7Z76 - chains B and C of the 4 polymer chains in the assembly; structure by X-ray diffraction, 1.32 A resolution.

== Chain B ==
Name: Elongin-C
Source organism: Homo sapiens
UniProt: Q15369 (ELOC_HUMAN); residue numbers follow UniProt; this construct covers 17-112
Amino-acid sequence (97 residues; row label = number of the first residue in the row):
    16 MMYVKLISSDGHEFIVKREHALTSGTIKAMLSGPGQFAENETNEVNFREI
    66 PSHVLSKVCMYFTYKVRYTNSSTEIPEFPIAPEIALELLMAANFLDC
Not modelled in the structure: 16, 48-54
Construct notes: initiating methionine (16)

== Chain C ==
Name: von Hippel-Lindau disease tumor suppressor
Source organism: Homo sapiens
UniProt: P40337 (VHL_HUMAN); residue numbers follow UniProt; this construct covers 54-213
Amino-acid sequence (162 residues; each row starts with the number of its first residue):
    52 GSMEAGRPRPVLRSVNSREPSQVIFCNRSPRVVLPVWLNFDGEPQPYPTL
   102 PPGTGRRIHSYRGHLWLFRDAGTHDGLLVNQTELFVPSLNVDGQPIFANI
   152 TLPVYTLKERCLQVVRSLVKPENYRRLDIVRSLYEDLEDHPNVQKDLERL
   202 TQERIAHQRMGD
Not modelled in the structure: 52-59, 203-213
Construct notes: expression tag (52-53)
Ligand contacts: IFJ ((2S,4R)-N-[(1R)-2-[(2R)-1-[4-(4-bromanyl-7-cyclopentyl-5-oxidanylidene-benzimidazolo[1,2-a]quinazolin-9-yl)piperidin-1-yl]propan-2-yl]oxy-1-[4-(4-methyl-1,3-thiazol-5-yl)phenyl]ethyl]-1-[(2S)-2-[[1-(dimethylamino)cyclopropyl]carbonylamino]-3,3-dimethyl-butanoyl]-4-oxidanyl-pyrrolidine-2-carboxamide): N67, R69, F76, P86, W88, F91, Y98, P99, L101, R107, I109, H110, S111, Y112, H115, W117
UniProt features mapped onto this chain:
  - region: T157 to V166 (Interaction with Elongin BC complex)
  - natural variant: L63 (L63P: In PCC), R64 (R64P: In PCC), S65 (S65A: In PCC; S65L: In VHLD; S65W: In VHLD), V66 to Q73 (deletion: In VHLD), S68 (S68W: In PCC and VHLD), E70 (E70K: In VHLD), V74 (V74G: In VHLD), I75 (deletion: In VHLD), F76 (F76I: In VHLD; F76L: In VHLD; F76S: In VHLD; deletion: In VHLD), N78 (N78H: In VHLD; N78S: In VHLD; N78T: In VHLD), R79 (R79P: In VHLD), S80 (S80I: In VHLD; S80N: In PCC and VHLD; S80R: In VHLD), 64 further natural variant entries in UniProt
  - mutagenesis: Y98 (Y98N: No interaction with HIF1A. No HIF1A degradation)

== Interface between chain B and chain C ==
Pairs across the interface (43; chain B residue first):
  Y76(B) with Y156(C), hydrogen bond (side chain-backbone); T157(C); L158(C), hydrogen bond (side chain-backbone)
  K80(B) with V155(C)
  Y83(B) with V155(C)
  T84(B) with V155(C)
  N85(B) with Q132(C)
  S86(B) with Q132(C)
  S87(B) with Q132(C)
  E89(B) with R79(C)
  I90(B) with L153(C); V155(C), hydrophobic
  P91(B) with L153(C)
  E92(B) with P81(C); R82(C), salt bridge; L153(C); R161(C), salt bridge
  F93(B) with L158(C), hydrophobic; R161(C), hydrogen bond (backbone-side chain)
  I95(B) with R161(C); C162(C), hydrophobic; V165(C)
  P97(B) with L169(C), hydrophobic
  A100(B) with V166(C), hydrophobic
  L101(B) with V166(C), hydrophobic; L178(C), hydrophobic
  L103(B) with L158(C), hydrophobic; C162(C), hydrophobic
  L104(B) with K159(C); C162(C); L163(C), hydrophobic; L184(C), hydrophobic
  M105(B) with I180(C), hydrophobic; V181(C); L184(C), hydrophobic
  A107(B) with L158(C), hydrophobic; K159(C)
  N108(B) with K159(C), hydrogen bond; V181(C); L184(C)
  C112(B) with T157(C); L158(C), hydrogen bond (backbone-backbone); K159(C), hydrogen bond (backbone-backbone)
Interface residues without a listed pair, chain B (24 interface residues in all): V73, Y79
Interface residues without a listed pair, chain C (25 interface residues in all): S80, P154, Q164, S183, D187

== Summary ==
Chain B and chain C form an interface of 24 and 25 residues respectively, with 6 hydrogen bonds and 2 salt
bridges. Polar contacts include E92(B)-R82(C), E92(B)-R161(C) and Y76(B)-Y156(C). Ligands of chain C: compound
IFJ. From UniProt: one mutagenesis site on chain C.
Chain B is Elongin-C and chain C is von Hippel-Lindau disease tumor suppressor, both from Homo sapiens; the
structure, Crystal structure of compound 10 in complex with the bromodomain of human SMARCA2 and
pVHL:ElonginC:ElonginB, was determined by X-ray diffraction, deposited together with 7Z77, 7Z78 and 7Z6L.
